Entry 3SRJ (X-ray diffraction, 2.15 A resolution); this record covers chains A and C of the 3 polymer chains in the assembly.

[Chain A]
Protein: Apical membrane antigen 1, AMA1
Source organism: Plasmodium falciparum
Notes: fragment: ama1
Reference sequence: Q7KQK5 (Q7KQK5_PLAF7); residues 97-442 here = UniProt positions 97-442
Sequence (381 residues; numbered 95 to 475; the number before each row is that of its first residue):
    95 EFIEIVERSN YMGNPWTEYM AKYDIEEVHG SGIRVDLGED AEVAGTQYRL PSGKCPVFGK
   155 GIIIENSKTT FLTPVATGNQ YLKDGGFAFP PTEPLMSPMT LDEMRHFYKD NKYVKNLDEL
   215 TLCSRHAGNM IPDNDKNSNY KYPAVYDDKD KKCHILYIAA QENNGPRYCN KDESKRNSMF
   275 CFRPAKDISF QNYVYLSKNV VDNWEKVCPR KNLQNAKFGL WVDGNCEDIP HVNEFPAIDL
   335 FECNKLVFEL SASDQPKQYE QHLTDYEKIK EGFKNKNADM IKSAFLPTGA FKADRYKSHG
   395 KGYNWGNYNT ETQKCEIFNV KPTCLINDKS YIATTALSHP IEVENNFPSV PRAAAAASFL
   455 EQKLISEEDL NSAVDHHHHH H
Unresolved in the structure: 95-105, 264-270, 353-387, 446-475
Disulfides: Cys149-Cys302, Cys217-Cys247, Cys263-Cys275, Cys320-Cys418, Cys337-Cys409
Differences from the reference sequence: expression tag (95-96, 443-475); engineered mutation Lys162 (Asn in Q7KQK5), Val288 (Thr in Q7KQK5), Asp373 (Ser in Q7KQK5), Asp422 (Asn in Q7KQK5), Lys423 (Ser in Q7KQK5)

[Chain C]
Protein: R1 peptide
Sequence (20 residues; row label = number of the first residue in the row):
     1 VFAEFLPLFS KFGSRMHILK
Unresolved in the structure: 19-20

[Chain A / chain C interface]
Residue-residue contacts - 54 pairs, chain A then chain C:
  Asp134(A) - Phe2(C)
  Val137(A) - Leu6(C)  hydrophobic
  Val137(A) - Phe9(C)  hydrophobic
  Thr140(A) - Val1(C)
  Thr140(A) - Ala3(C)
  Gln141(A) - Val1(C)  hydrogen bond (backbone-backbone)
  Gln141(A) - Phe2(C)
  Gln141(A) - Ala3(C)  hydrogen bond (backbone-backbone)
  Tyr142(A) - Phe2(C)
  Tyr142(A) - Ala3(C)  hydrophobic
  Tyr142(A) - Phe5(C)
  Tyr142(A) - Leu6(C)  hydrophobic
  Tyr142(A) - Pro7(C)
  Arg143(A) - Phe2(C)
  Val169(A) - Leu8(C)  hydrophobic
  Ala170(A) - Leu8(C)
  Thr171(A) - Leu8(C)
  Tyr175(A) - Leu6(C)  hydrogen bond (side chain-backbone)
  Tyr175(A) - Leu8(C)
  Leu176(A) - Phe5(C)  hydrophobic
  Phe183(A) - Phe12(C)  hydrophobic
  Phe201(A) - Met16(C)  hydrophobic
  Tyr202(A) - Met16(C)  hydrophobic
  Gly222(A) - Arg15(C)  hydrogen bond (backbone-side chain)
  Asn223(A) - Gly13(C)
  Asn223(A) - Ser14(C)
  Asn223(A) - Arg15(C)  hydrogen bond (backbone-backbone)
  Asn223(A) - Met16(C)  hydrogen bond (side chain-backbone)
  Met224(A) - Gly13(C)
  Met224(A) - Arg15(C)  hydrogen bond (backbone-side chain)
  Ile225(A) - Phe12(C)
  Ile225(A) - Gly13(C)  hydrogen bond (backbone-backbone)
  Ile225(A) - Ser14(C)
  Ile225(A) - Arg15(C)
  Pro226(A) - Phe9(C)  hydrophobic
  Pro226(A) - Phe12(C)  hydrophobic
  Asp227(A) - Phe9(C)
  Asp227(A) - Lys11(C)  salt bridge
  Asn228(A) - Lys11(C)
  Asn228(A) - Phe12(C)
  Asn228(A) - Gly13(C)
  Ser232(A) - Arg15(C)  hydrogen bond (backbone-side chain)
  Asn233(A) - Arg15(C)
  Tyr234(A) - Leu6(C)  hydrophobic
  Tyr234(A) - Arg15(C)  hydrogen bond (backbone-side chain)
  Lys235(A) - Arg15(C)
  Tyr236(A) - Leu6(C)
  Tyr236(A) - Phe12(C)
  Tyr251(A) - Pro7(C)  hydrogen bond (side chain-backbone)
  Tyr251(A) - Leu8(C)
  Tyr251(A) - Phe9(C)  hydrogen bond (side chain-backbone)
  Tyr251(A) - Phe12(C)  hydrophobic
  Ala254(A) - Phe5(C)  hydrophobic
  Met273(A) - Phe5(C)  hydrophobic
Other interface residues (no listed pair), chain A (35 interface residues in all): Gly172, Pro184, Thr186, Asn205, Asn257, Phe276
Other interface residues (no listed pair), chain C (15 interface residues in all): Glu4
Interface features reported in the paper:
  - specific contacts: Asp227(A)-Lys11(C) (salt bridge)
  - interface residues, chain A: Tyr175(A), Ile225(A)
  - hot spots on chain A (mutagenesis) - I225N: decreased binding to R1

[Overview]
The interface between chain A and chain C involves 35 residues on one side and 15 on the other, with 12
hydrogen bonds and 1 salt bridge. Polar pairs include Asp227(A)-Lys11(C), Tyr175(A)-Leu6(C) and
Gly222(A)-Arg15(C). The paper describes a salt bridge between Asp227(A) and Lys11(C). From the paper: I225N of
chain A reduces binding to R1; interface residues Tyr175(A) and Ile225(A).
Here chain A is Apical membrane antigen 1, AMA1 (Plasmodium falciparum) and chain C is R1 peptide. Entry 3SRJ
(PfAMA1 in complex with invasion-inhibitory peptide R1) was determined by X-ray diffraction, deposited
together with 3SRI and 3ZWZ.
